6NE3 - chains J and W of the 11 polymer chains in the assembly; structure by electron microscopy, 3.90 A resolution.

# Chain J
Molecule: 156-nt DNA strand
Organism: Xenopus laevis
Sequence (156 nucleotides; each row starts with the number of its first residue; numbering starts at 0):
     0 CTGGAGAATCCCGGTGCCGAGGCCGCTCAATTGGTCGTAGACAGCTCTAG
    50 CACCGCTTAAACGCACGTACGCGCTGTCCCCCGCGTTTTAACCGCCAAGG
   100 GGATTACTCCCTAGTCTCCAGGCACGTGTCAGATATATACATCCTGTGCA
   150 TGTATT

# Chain W
Molecule: SWI/SNF-related matrix-associated actin-dependent regulator of chromatin subfamily A member 5
Organism: Homo sapiens
Notes: EC 3.6.4.-
UniProt: O60264 (SMCA5_HUMAN); aligned to UniProt positions 166-459 over residues 166-461 (the alignment contains insertions or deletions, so no single offset holds)
Amino-acid sequence (467 residues; row label = number of the first residue in the row; note: 2 numbers in that range are skipped by the numbering (no residue carries them; nothing is unmodelled there)):
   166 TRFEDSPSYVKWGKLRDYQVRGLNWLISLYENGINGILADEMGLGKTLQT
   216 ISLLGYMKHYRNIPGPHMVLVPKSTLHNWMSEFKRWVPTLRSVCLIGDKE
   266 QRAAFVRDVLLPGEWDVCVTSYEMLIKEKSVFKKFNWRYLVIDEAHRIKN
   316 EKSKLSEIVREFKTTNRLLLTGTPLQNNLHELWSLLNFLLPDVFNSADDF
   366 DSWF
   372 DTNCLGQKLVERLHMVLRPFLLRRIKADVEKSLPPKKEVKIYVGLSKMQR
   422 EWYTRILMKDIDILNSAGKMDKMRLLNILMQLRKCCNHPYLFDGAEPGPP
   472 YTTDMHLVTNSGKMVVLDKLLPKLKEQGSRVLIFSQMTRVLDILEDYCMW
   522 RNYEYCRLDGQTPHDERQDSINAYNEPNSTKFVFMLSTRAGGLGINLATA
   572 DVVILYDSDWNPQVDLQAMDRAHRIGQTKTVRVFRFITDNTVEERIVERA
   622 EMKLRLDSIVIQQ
Unresolved in the structure: 372-377
Curated features (UniProtKB/Swiss-Prot):
  - motif: Asp308 to His311 (DEAH box)
  - binding site (ATP): Asp205 to Thr212
  - modified residue: Ser171 (Phosphoserine)
Ligand contacts: ADP (adenosine-5'-diphosphate): Lys179, Leu180, Arg181, Gln184, Met207, Gly208, Leu209, Gly210, Lys211, Thr212, Leu213, Trp244, Glu247, Trp251, Asp308, Leu335, Gly565, Asn567, Arg595, Ile596
From the paper describing this entry:
  - mutagenesis - K298E (3 fold), K440A, N448A (9 fold), W581A (3-fold): decreased catalytic activity
  - mutagenesis - D442A (2-fold): increased catalytic activity
  - binding site for the 156-nt DNA strand: Lys298, Asn448, Trp581
  - mutagenesis - K443A (<=2 fold): decreased catalytic activity (ATPase activity)

# How chain J and chain W interact
Residue-residue contacts (31):
  DC52(J) with Leu447(W), sugar contact; Asn448(W), hydrogen bond to the base
  DC53(J) with Lys443(W), salt bridge to the phosphate; Leu446(W), phosphate contact; Asn448(W), sugar contact; Met451(W), phosphate contact
  DG54(J) with Met451(W), phosphate contact; Gln452(W), phosphate contact; Lys455(W), salt bridge to the phosphate; Met508(W), phosphate contact
  DC55(J) with Gln507(W), sugar contact; Met508(W), phosphate contact; Thr509(W), hydrogen bond to the phosphate; Arg560(W), phosphate contact
  DT56(J) with Thr509(W), phosphate contact; Asp530(W), phosphate contact; Gly531(W), sugar contact; Ser558(W), hydrogen bond to the phosphate; Arg560(W), phosphate contact; Ala561(W), hydrogen bond to the phosphate
  DT57(J) with Lys238(W), phosphate contact; Gly531(W), phosphate contact; Gln532(W), base contact; Ala561(W), phosphate contact
  DA58(J) with Glu288(W), sugar contact; Met289(W), phosphate contact
  DA59(J) with Asp263(W), phosphate contact; Lys264(W), phosphate contact; Arg267(W), salt bridge to the phosphate; Lys292(W), salt bridge to the phosphate
  DA60(J) with Lys264(W), salt bridge to the phosphate
Interface residues without a listed pair, chain W (26 interface residues in all): Ile261, Arg510, Arg538

# Summary
9 residues of chain J and 26 residues of chain W are in contact, with 4 hydrogen bonds and 5 salt bridges.
Among the polar pairs are DC52(J)-Asn448(W), DC55(J)-Thr509(W) and DT56(J)-Ser558(W). From the paper: a
binding site for the 156-nt DNA strand at Lys298(W), Asn448(W) and Trp581(W); K298E, K440A and N448A of chain
W, among others, reduce catalytic activity; 6 substitutions were tested in all.
Here chain J is a 156-nt DNA strand (Xenopus laevis) and chain W is SWI/SNF-related matrix-associated
actin-dependent regulator of chromatin subfamily A member 5 (Homo sapiens). Entry 6NE3 (Cryo-EM structure of
singly-bound SNF2h-nucleosome complex with SNF2h bound at SHL-2) was determined by electron microscopy.
